9C1H - chains i and j of the 43 polymer chains in the assembly; structure by electron microscopy, 2.88 A resolution.

[Chain i (and j)]
Molecule: Intermediate capsid protein VP6
Source organism: Simian rotavirus A strain RRV
Notes: chain j of this document is another copy of the same molecule, construct and numbering; everything in this record applies to it too
Reference sequence: B2BN53 (VP6_ROTRH); residues 1-397 here = UniProt positions 1-397
Amino-acid sequence (397 residues; row label = number of the first residue in the row):
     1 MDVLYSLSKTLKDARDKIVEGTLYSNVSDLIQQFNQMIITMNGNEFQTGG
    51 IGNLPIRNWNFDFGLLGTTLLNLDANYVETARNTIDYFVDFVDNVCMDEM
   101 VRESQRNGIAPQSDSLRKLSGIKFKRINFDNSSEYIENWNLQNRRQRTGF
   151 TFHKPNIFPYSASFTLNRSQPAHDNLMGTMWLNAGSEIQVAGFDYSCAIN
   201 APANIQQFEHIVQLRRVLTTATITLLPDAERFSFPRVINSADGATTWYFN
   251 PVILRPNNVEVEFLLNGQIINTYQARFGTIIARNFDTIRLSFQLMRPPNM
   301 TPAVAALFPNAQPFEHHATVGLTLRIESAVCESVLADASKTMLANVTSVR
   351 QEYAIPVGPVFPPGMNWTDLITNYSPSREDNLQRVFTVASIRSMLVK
Not modelled in the structure: 397
Modified positions: Met-1 (N-formylmethionine; FME)
Ion coordination: Zn2+ site 1: His-153 (shared with His-153(j) of chain j; 1 residue of chain k); Zn2+ site 2 near His-173 (its only coordinating residue here)

[Interface between chain i and chain j]
Contacting residue pairs (90):
  Asp-29(i) / Ser-25(j)
  Asp-29(i) / Asn-26(j)
  Gln-32(i) / Leu-23(j)
  Gln-32(i) / Ser-25(j)
  Gln-33(i) / Asn-26(j)
  Gln-36(i) / Leu-23(j)
  Gln-36(i) / Asn-72(j)
  Lys-125(i) / Glu-20(j)  salt bridge
  Lys-125(i) / Gly-21(j)
  Arg-126(i) / Gly-21(j)
  Arg-126(i) / Asn-72(j)
  Asn-128(i) / Val-19(j)
  Asn-128(i) / Glu-20(j)
  Asn-128(i) / Thr-22(j)  hydrogen bond (backbone-side chain)
  Phe-129(i) / Thr-22(j)
  Phe-129(i) / Asn-26(j)
  Asp-130(i) / Asp-16(j)
  Asp-130(i) / Lys-17(j)
  Asn-131(i) / Asp-16(j)  hydrogen bond (backbone-backbone)
  Asn-131(i) / Val-19(j)
  Ser-132(i) / Lys-12(j)
  Ser-132(i) / Asp-16(j)
  Glu-137(i) / Lys-12(j)  salt bridge
  Glu-137(i) / Asp-16(j)
  Leu-141(i) / Arg-15(j)
  Arg-144(i) / Arg-82(j)
  Gln-146(i) / Asp-86(j)
  Thr-151(i) / Thr-341(j)
  His-153(i) / His-153(j)  hydrogen bond
  His-153(i) / Ala-338(j)
  Thr-220(i) / Thr-341(j)
  Thr-220(i) / Ala-344(j)
  Thr-220(i) / Asn-345(j)
  Thr-220(i) / Ser-348(j)
  Thr-222(i) / Ala-344(j)
  Leu-226(i) / Arg-231(j)
  Pro-227(i) / Tyr-160(j)
  Pro-227(i) / Arg-231(j)
  Asp-228(i) / Arg-231(j)  salt bridge
  Asp-228(i) / Arg-236(j)  salt bridge
  Glu-230(i) / Gln-189(j)
  Glu-230(i) / Glu-230(j)
  Glu-230(i) / Arg-231(j)  salt bridge
  Glu-230(i) / Phe-234(j)
  Ser-233(i) / Phe-234(j)
  Pro-251(i) / Pro-235(j)
  Val-252(i) / Pro-235(j)
  Val-252(i) / Val-237(j)  hydrophobic
  Ile-253(i) / Phe-234(j)  hydrophobic
  Ile-253(i) / Pro-235(j)  hydrogen bond (backbone-backbone)
  Ile-253(i) / Arg-236(j)
  Ile-253(i) / Val-237(j)  hydrogen bond (backbone-backbone)
  Leu-254(i) / Val-237(j)  hydrophobic
  Arg-255(i) / Asn-239(j)  hydrogen bond
  Asn-271(i) / Gln-351(j)  hydrogen bond
  Tyr-273(i) / Gln-351(j)  hydrogen bond
  Arg-276(i) / Asn-366(j)
  Phe-277(i) / Tyr-160(j)
  Thr-279(i) / Asn-156(j)  hydrogen bond
  Ile-281(i) / Ala-344(j)  hydrophobic
  Ile-281(i) / Thr-347(j)
  Ile-281(i) / Ser-348(j)
  Arg-283(i) / Ser-348(j)
  Arg-283(i) / Gln-351(j)
  Arg-283(i) / Glu-352(j)
  Pro-297(i) / Thr-246(j)
  Asn-299(i) / Ala-244(j)  hydrogen bond (side chain-backbone)
  Asn-299(i) / Thr-245(j)  hydrogen bond (backbone-side chain)
  Asn-299(i) / Thr-246(j)  hydrogen bond (backbone-side chain)
  Met-300(i) / Thr-245(j)
  Met-300(i) / Thr-246(j)
  Thr-301(i) / Pro-171(j)
  Thr-301(i) / Ala-172(j)
  Thr-301(i) / His-173(j)
  Thr-301(i) / Thr-245(j)
  Thr-301(i) / Thr-246(j)  hydrogen bond (side chain-backbone)
  Thr-301(i) / Trp-247(j)
  Pro-302(i) / Ala-172(j)
  Ala-303(i) / Tyr-248(j)  hydrophobic
  Val-304(i) / Val-237(j)  hydrophobic
  Val-304(i) / Thr-246(j)
  Val-304(i) / Trp-247(j)
  Val-304(i) / Tyr-248(j)
  Leu-307(i) / Val-237(j)  hydrophobic
  Leu-307(i) / Tyr-248(j)  hydrophobic
  Phe-308(i) / Val-237(j)  hydrophobic
  Glu-327(i) / Lys-154(j)  salt bridge
  Glu-327(i) / Ala-338(j)
  Ser-328(i) / Ala-338(j)  hydrogen bond (side chain-backbone)
  Ser-328(i) / Lys-340(j)
Also at the interface, not in a pair above, chain i (52 interface residues in all): Ile-122, Ala-221, Gly-278, His-316, Val-330
Also at the interface, not in a pair above, chain j (51 interface residues in all): Leu-182, Ala-184, Ser-339, Leu-343, Pro-363, Trp-367, Thr-368

[In short]
52 residues of chain i face 51 of chain j across their interface; the contacts include 14 hydrogen bonds and 6
salt bridges. Polar contacts include Lys-125(i)/Glu-20(j), Glu-137(i)/Lys-12(j) and Asp-228(i)/Arg-231(j).
Both chains are Intermediate capsid protein VP6 (Simian rotavirus A strain RRV). Entry 9C1H (Rhesus rotavirus
(upright structure at 2.88 Angstrom resolution)) was determined by electron microscopy.
